PDB entry 8P4T | electron microscopy, 2.96 A resolution | chains SC and b of the 9 polymer chains in the assembly

Chain SC:
Protein: Glycoprotein
Organism: Mammarenavirus lujoense
Reference sequence: C5ILC1 (C5ILC1_9VIRU); residues -2 to 55 here correspond to UniProt positions 1-58 (UniProt number = residue number + 3)
Sequence (58 residues; each row starts with the number of its first residue; numbers below 1 keep their minus sign (Met-2 is residue -2)):
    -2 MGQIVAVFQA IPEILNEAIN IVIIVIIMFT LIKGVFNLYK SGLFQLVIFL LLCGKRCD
Not modelled in the structure: -2 to 1, 36-55

Chain b:
Protein: Glycoprotein
Organism: Mammarenavirus lujoense
Reference sequence: C5ILC1 (C5ILC1_9VIRU); residue numbers follow UniProt; this construct covers 222-454
Sequence (247 residues; each row starts with the number of its first residue):
   222 KLFQWSLSDE TGSPLPGGHC LERWLIFASD IKCFDNAAIA KCNKEHDEEF CDMLRLFDYN
   282 KASIAKLRGE ASSSINLLSG RINAIISDTL LMRSSLKRLM GIPYCNYTKF WYLNHTKLGI
   342 HSLPRCWLVS NGSYLNETKF THDMEDEADK LLTEMLKKEY VRRQEKTPIT LMDILMFSVS
   402 FYMFSVTLCI CNIPTHRHIT GLPCPKPHRL RKNGTCACGF FKSINRSTGW AKHGGDYKDD
   462 DDKGSGT
Not modelled in the structure: 230-239, 410-468
Differences from the reference sequence: expression tag (455-468)
Cystine bridges: Cys241-Cys254, Cys263-Cys272, Cys326-Cys347
Covalently attached groups: N-acetylglucosamine (NAG) linked to Asn327, Asn335, Asn352, Asn357
Ligand contacts:
  - N-acetylglucosamine (NAG; 2-acetamido-2-deoxy-beta-D-glucopyranose), molecule 1: Glu243, Arg244, Ile247
  - N-acetylglucosamine (NAG), molecule 2: Ile285, Arg289, Ala292, Ser295
Reported in the primary citation:
  - self-association interface (contacts with another copy of this molecule); pairs are residue here / residue on that copy: Glu386-Thr374, Glu386-Lys378

How chain SC and chain b interact:
Residue-residue contacts (6):
  Ile20(SC) with Met397(b), hydrophobic
  Ile23(SC) with Ser401(b); Met404(b), hydrophobic
  Phe26(SC) with Phe405(b), hydrophobic
  Thr27(SC) with Met404(b), hydrogen bond
  Lys30(SC) with Thr408(b)
Other interface residues (no listed pair), chain SC (6 interface residues in all): Phe33
Other interface residues (no listed pair), chain b (6 interface residues in all): Val407

Overview:
The chain SC/chain b interface involves 6 residues from each chain; the contacts include 1 hydrogen bond. Its
one hydrogen-bonded contact is Thr27(SC)-Met404(b). Chain b binds N-acetylglucosamine. Covalently linked
N-acetylglucosamine: at Asn327(b), Asn335(b), Asn352(b) and Asn357(b). From the paper: a self-association
interface involving Glu386(b).
Here chain SC is Glycoprotein and chain b is Glycoprotein, both from Mammarenavirus lujoense. Entry 8P4T (The
spike complex of the Lujo Virus) was determined by electron microscopy.
